PDB entry 1YDZ | X-ray diffraction, 3.30 A resolution | chains C and D of the 4 polymer chains in the assembly

Chain C:
Name: Hemoglobin alpha chain
Source organism: Homo sapiens
UniProtKB: P69905 (HBA_HUMAN); residue numbers follow UniProt; this construct covers 1-141
Amino-acid sequence (141 residues; each row starts with the number of its first residue):
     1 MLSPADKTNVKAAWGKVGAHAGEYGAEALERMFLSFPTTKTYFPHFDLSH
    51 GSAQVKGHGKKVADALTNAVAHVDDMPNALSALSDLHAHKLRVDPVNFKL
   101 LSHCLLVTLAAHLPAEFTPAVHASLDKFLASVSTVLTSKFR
Differences from the reference sequence: engineered mutation Met1 (Val in P69905), Phe140 (Tyr in P69905)
Metal / ion sites: heme Fe: His87 (together with oxygen molecule)
Small-molecule neighbours: heme / oxygen molecule: Leu29, Thr39, Tyr42, Phe43, His45, Phe46, His58, Lys61, Val62, Ala65, Leu66, Leu83, Leu86, His87, Leu91, Val93, Asn97, Phe98, Leu101, Ser102, Ser133, Leu136
Swiss-Prot annotation at these positions:
  - site: Lys61 (Not glycated)
  - natural variant: Asp6 (A6D: In J-Toronto; this construct carries the variant), Ala13 (A13D: In J-Paris 1/J-Aljezur), Glu27 (A27E: In Shenyang; this construct carries the variant), Lys61 (K61N: In Zambia; deletion: In Clinic), Asp64 (A64D: In Pontoise; this construct carries the variant), Asp75 (D75A: In Lille; D75G: In Chapel Hill; D75N: In G-Pest), Ala111 (A111D: In Petah Tikva)

Chain D:
Name: Hemoglobin beta chain
Source organism: Homo sapiens
UniProtKB: P68871 (HBB_HUMAN); numbering as in UniProt (aligned over 1-146)
Amino-acid sequence (146 residues; each row starts with the number of its first residue):
     1 VHLTPEEKSAVTALWGKVNVDEVGGEALGRLLVVYPWTQRFFESFGDLST
    51 PDAVMGNPKVKAHGKKVLGAFSDGLAHLDNLKGTFATLSELHCDKLHVDP
   101 ENFRLLGNVLVCVLAHHFGKEFTPPVQAAYQKVVAGVANALAHKYH
Metal / ion sites: heme Fe: His92 (together with oxygen molecule)
Small-molecule neighbours: heme / oxygen molecule: Leu31, Thr38, Phe41, Phe42, His63, Lys66, Val67, Ala70, Phe71, Phe85, Leu88, Leu91, His92, Leu96, Val98, Asn102, Phe103, Leu106, Val137, Leu141
Swiss-Prot annotation at these positions:
  - natural variant: Leu3 (H3L: In Graz; this construct carries the variant), Glu7 (E7A: In G-Makassar; E7K: In Hb C; E7Q: In Machida; E7V: In SKCA), Lys8 (E8K: In G-Siriraj; this construct carries the variant), Val11 (A11V: In Iraq-Halabja; this construct carries the variant), Gly16 (W16G: In Randwick; this construct carries the variant), Val23 (E23V: In D-Granada; this construct carries the variant), Gly24 (V24G: In Miyashiro; this construct carries the variant), Gly25 (G25D: In Moscva; G25R: In Riverdale-Bronx; G25V: In Savannah), Leu32 (L32P: In Yokohama), Val33 (L33V: In Muscat; this construct carries the variant), Arg40 (Q40R: In Tianshui; this construct carries the variant), Phe42 (F42Y: In Mequon; deletion: In Bruxelles), 11 further natural variant entries in UniProt

Interface between chain C and chain D:
Residue-residue contacts (38; chain C residue first):
  Glu30(C) - Pro124(D)
  Arg31(C) - Phe122(D)  hydrogen bond (side chain-backbone)
  Arg31(C) - Thr123(D)
  Arg31(C) - Pro124(D)
  Arg31(C) - Gln127(D)  hydrogen bond
  Leu34(C) - Pro124(D)
  Leu34(C) - Pro125(D)
  Leu34(C) - Ala128(D)  hydrophobic
  Ser35(C) - Gln127(D)
  Ser35(C) - Ala128(D)  hydrogen bond (side chain-backbone)
  Ser35(C) - Gln131(D)
  Phe36(C) - Gln131(D)
  His103(C) - Asn108(D)
  His103(C) - Val111(D)
  His103(C) - Cys112(D)
  His103(C) - Gln131(D)  hydrogen bond
  Cys104(C) - Gln127(D)
  Val107(C) - Val111(D)  hydrophobic
  Val107(C) - Ala115(D)
  Val107(C) - Gln127(D)
  Ala110(C) - Cys112(D)
  Ala110(C) - His116(D)  hydrogen bond (backbone-side chain)
  Ala111(C) - Ala115(D)
  Ala111(C) - Gly119(D)
  Pro114(C) - His116(D)
  Phe117(C) - Arg30(D)  hydrogen bond (backbone-side chain)
  Phe117(C) - His116(D)
  Thr118(C) - Arg30(D)
  Pro119(C) - Arg30(D)
  Pro119(C) - Val33(D)
  Pro119(C) - Val34(D)
  Pro119(C) - Met55(D)  hydrophobic
  His122(C) - Arg30(D)  hydrogen bond
  His122(C) - Val34(D)
  His122(C) - Cys112(D)
  Ala123(C) - Val34(D)
  Asp126(C) - Val34(D)
  Asp126(C) - Tyr35(D)
Interface residues without a listed pair, chain C (18 interface residues in all): Ala120
Interface residues without a listed pair, chain D (20 interface residues in all): Pro51, Val109

Summary:
Chain C and chain D form an interface of 18 and 20 residues respectively, with 7 hydrogen bonds. Among the
polar pairs are Arg31(C)-Phe122(D), Arg31(C)-Gln127(D) and Ser35(C)-Ala128(D). Chain C binds heme / oxygen
molecule. Ligands of chain D: heme / oxygen molecule.
Here chain C is Hemoglobin alpha chain and chain D is Hemoglobin beta chain, both from Homo sapiens. Entry
1YDZ (T-To-T(High) quaternary transitions in human hemoglobin: alphaY140F oxy (2MM IHP, 20% PEG) (1 test set))
was determined by X-ray diffraction, deposited together with 1XXT, 1XY0, 1XZ5, 1XZ7, 1XZU, 1XZV and 45 further
entries.
